4X23 - chains J and B of the 12 polymer chains in the assembly; structure by X-ray diffraction, 3.50 A resolution.

[Chain J]
Molecule: 147-nt DNA strand
Organism: Homo sapiens
Sequence (147 nucleotides; each row starts with the number of its first residue):
     1 ATCGGATGTA TATATCTGAC ACGTGCCTGG AGACTAGGGA GTAATCCCCT TGGCGGTTAA
    61 AACGCGGGGG ACAGCGCGTA CGTGCGTTTA AGCGGTGCTA GAGCTGTCTA CGACCAATTG
   121 AGCGGCCTCG GCACCGGGAT TCTCGAT
Unresolved in the structure: 147

[Chain B]
Protein: Histone H4
Organism: Drosophila melanogaster
UniProtKB: P84040 (H4_DROME); residues 24-102 here correspond to UniProt positions 25-103 (UniProt number = residue number + 1)
Sequence (79 residues; row label = number of the first residue in the row):
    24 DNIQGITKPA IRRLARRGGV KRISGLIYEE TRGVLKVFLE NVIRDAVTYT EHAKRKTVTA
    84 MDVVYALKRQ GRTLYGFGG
UniProt features mapped onto this chain:
  - modified residue: Lys-31 (N6-succinyllysine), Lys-77 (N6-succinyllysine), Lys-79 (N6-succinyllysine), Thr-80 (Phosphothreonine), Thr-82 (Phosphothreonine), Lys-91 (N6-succinyllysine)

[Chain J / chain B interface]
Residue-residue contacts - 14 pairs, chain J then chain B:
  DC81(J) / Arg-45(B)  phosphate contact
  DC81(J) / Ile-46(B)  phosphate contact
  DC81(J) / Ser-47(B)  phosphate contact
  DC81(J) / Gly-48(B)  phosphate contact
  DG82(J) / Arg-35(B)  salt bridge to the phosphate
  DG82(J) / Arg-39(B)  salt bridge to the phosphate
  DG82(J) / Lys-44(B)  phosphate contact
  DG82(J) / Arg-45(B)  phosphate contact
  DG82(J) / Ile-46(B)  hydrogen bond to the phosphate
  DG101(J) / Lys-79(B)  phosphate contact
  DG101(J) / Thr-80(B)  sugar contact
  DA102(J) / Arg-78(B)  phosphate contact
  DA102(J) / Lys-79(B)  hydrogen bond to the phosphate
  DA102(J) / Thr-80(B)  hydrogen bond to the phosphate
Other interface residues (no listed pair), chain J (6 interface residues in all): DT83, DG103
Other interface residues (no listed pair), chain B (12 interface residues in all): Tyr-51, Lys-77

[In short]
6 residues of chain J and 12 residues of chain B are in contact; the contacts include 3 hydrogen bonds and 2
salt bridges. Polar contacts include DG82(J)/Ile-46(B), DA102(J)/Lys-79(B) and DA102(J)/Thr-80(B).
Chain J is a 147-nt DNA strand (Homo sapiens) and chain B is Histone H4 (Drosophila melanogaster); the
structure, Crystal structure of cenp-C in complex with the nucleosome core particle, was determined by X-ray
diffraction.
